PDB entry 6VGF | X-ray diffraction, 1.83 A resolution | chains C and D of the 4 polymer chains in the assembly

# Chain C (and D)
Protein: Galactose-binding lectin
From: Arachis hypogaea
Notes: chain D of this document is another copy of the same molecule, construct and numbering; everything in this record applies to it too
UniProt: P02872 (LECG_ARAHY); residues 1-236 here correspond to UniProt positions 24-259 (UniProt number = residue number + 23)
Chain sequence (236 residues; row label = number of the first residue in the row):
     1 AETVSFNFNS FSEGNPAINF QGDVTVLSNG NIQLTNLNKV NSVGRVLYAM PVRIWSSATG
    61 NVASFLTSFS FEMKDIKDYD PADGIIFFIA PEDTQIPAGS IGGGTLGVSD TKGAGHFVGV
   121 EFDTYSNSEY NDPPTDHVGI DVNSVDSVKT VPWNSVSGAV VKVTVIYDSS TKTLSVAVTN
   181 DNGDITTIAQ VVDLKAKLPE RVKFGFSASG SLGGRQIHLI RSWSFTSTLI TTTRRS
Unresolved in the structure: 233-236
Metal / ion sites: Mn2+: Glu-121, Asp-123, Asp-132, His-137; Ca2+: Asp-123, Tyr-125, Asn-127, Asp-132
Residues lining bound ligands: WA3 ((2S,3R,4S,5R,6S)-2-(hydroxymethyl)-6-{[(2S,3R,4S,5S,6S)-3,4,5-trihydroxy-6-({[(1-{[(2R,3S,4S,5R,6R)-3,4,5-trihydroxy-6-{[(2R,3R,4S,5S,6R)-3,4,5-trihydroxy-6-({4-[({[(2S,3S,4S,5R,6S)-3,4,5-trihydroxy-6-{[(2S,3R,4S,5R,6R)-3,4,5-trihydroxy-6-(hydroxymethyl)tetrahydro-2H-pyran-2-yl]sulfanyl}tetrahydro-2H-pyran-2-yl]methyl}sulfanyl)methyl]-1H-1,2,3-triazol-1-yl}methyl)tetrahydro-2H-pyran-2-yl]oxy}tetrahydro-2H-pyran-2-yl]methyl}-1H-1,2,3-triazol-4-yl)methyl]sulfanyl}methyl)tetrahydro-2H-pyran-2-yl]sulfanyl}tetrahydro-2H-pyran-3,4,5-triol): Asp-80, Ala-82, Asp-83, Gly-103, Gly-104, Tyr-125, Asn-127, Glu-129, Ser-211, Gly-213, Gly-214
Swiss-Prot annotation at these positions:
  - binding site (Mn(2+)): Glu-121, Asp-123, Asp-132, His-137
  - binding site (Ca(2+)): Asp-123, Tyr-125, Asn-127, Asp-132
Reported in the primary citation:
  - binding site for WA3: Asp-80, Asp-83, Gly-104, Tyr-125, Asn-127, Ser-211, Gly-213

# How chain C and chain D interact
Residue-residue contacts - 29 pairs, chain C then chain D:
  Asn-9(C) with Lys-74(D), hydrogen bond (backbone-side chain)
  Ser-10(C) with Lys-74(D)
  Leu-27(C) with Ser-28(D); Asn-29(D)
  Ser-28(C) with Leu-27(D); Gln-33(D), hydrogen bond; Leu-37(D); Ile-217(D)
  Asn-29(C) with Asn-29(D); Lys-74(D), hydrogen bond (backbone-side chain); Ile-217(D); Leu-219(D)
  Gln-33(C) with Ser-28(D), hydrogen bond
  Leu-37(C) with Ser-28(D)
  Glu-72(C) with Arg-221(D), salt bridge
  Lys-74(C) with Asn-9(D), hydrogen bond (side chain-backbone); Ser-10(D); Asn-29(D), hydrogen bond (side chain-backbone); Asn-31(D)
  Lys-77(C) with Ser-10(D)
  Gly-158(C) with Arg-221(D), hydrogen bond (backbone-side chain)
  Val-160(C) with Arg-221(D)
  Ile-217(C) with Ser-28(D); Asn-29(D)
  Leu-219(C) with Asn-29(D)
  Arg-221(C) with Glu-72(D), salt bridge; Gly-158(D), hydrogen bond (side chain-backbone); Val-160(D); Arg-221(D)
Interface residues without a listed pair, chain C (17 interface residues in all): Gly-30, Asn-31
Interface residues without a listed pair, chain D (16 interface residues in all): Gly-30

# Overview
Chain C and chain D form an interface of 17 and 16 residues respectively; the contacts include 8 hydrogen
bonds and 2 salt bridges. Polar pairs include Glu-72(C)/Arg-221(D), Asn-9(C)/Lys-74(D) and
Ser-28(C)/Gln-33(D). Chain C binds compound WA3. From the paper: a binding site for WA3 at Asp-80(C),
Asp-83(C) and Gly-104(C) among others.
Both chains are Galactose-binding lectin (Arachis hypogaea). Entry 6VGF (Peanut lectin complexed with divalent
S-beta-D-thiogalactopyranosyl beta-D-glucopyranoside derivative (diSTGD)) was determined by X-ray diffraction,
deposited together with 6V95, 6VAV, 6VAW, 6VC3 and 6VC4.
